Entry 6B2Z (electron microscopy, 3.60 A resolution); this record covers chains a and d of the 38 polymer chains in the assembly.

Chain a:
Name: ATP synthase subunit a
Source organism: Saccharomyces cerevisiae (strain ATCC 204508 / S288c)
Reference sequence: P00854 (ATP6_YEAST); residues 1-249 here correspond to UniProt positions 11-259 (UniProt number = residue number + 10)
Sequence (249 residues; numbered 1 to 249; the number before each row is that of its first residue):
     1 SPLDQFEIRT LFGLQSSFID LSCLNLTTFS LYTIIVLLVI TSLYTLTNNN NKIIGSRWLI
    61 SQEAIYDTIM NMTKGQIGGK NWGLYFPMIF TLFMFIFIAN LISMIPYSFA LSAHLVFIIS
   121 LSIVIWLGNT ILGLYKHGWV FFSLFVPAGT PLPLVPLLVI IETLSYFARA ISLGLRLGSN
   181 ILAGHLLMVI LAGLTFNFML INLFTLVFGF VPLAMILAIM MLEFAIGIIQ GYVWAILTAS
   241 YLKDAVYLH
Reported in the primary citation:
  - catalytic residues: Arg176 (citing earlier work)
  - catalytic residues: Glu162, Glu223, Asp244 (proposed by the authors, not directly observed)

Chain d:
Name: ATP synthase subunit d, mitochondrial
Source organism: Saccharomyces cerevisiae (strain ATCC 204508 / S288c)
Reference sequence: P30902 (ATP7_YEAST); the construct has insertions or renumbered stretches relative to UniProt, so the offset changes along the chain: 1-122 = UniProt 2-123; 238-284 = UniProt 128-174
Sequence (173 residues; row label = number of the first residue in the row; note: 111 numbers in that range are skipped by the numbering (no residue carries them; nothing is unmodelled there)):
     1 SLAKSAANKL DWAKVISSLR ITGSTATQLS SFKKRNDEAR RQLLELQSQP TEVDFSHYRS
    61 VLKNTSVIDK IESYVKQYKP VKIDASKQLQ VIESFEKHAM TNAKETESLV SKELKDLQST
   121 LD
   175 N
   203 I
   229 QS
   238 ARPFDELTVD DLTKIKPEID AKVEEMVKKG KWDVPGYKDR FGNLNVM
Not modelled in the structure: 1-120
Swiss-Prot annotation at these positions:
  - modified residue: Ser1 (N-acetylserine)

How chain a and chain d interact:
Pairs across the interface - 28 pairs, chain a then chain d:
  Asn50(a) with Thr245(d)
  Asn51(a) with Thr245(d); Val246(d), hydrogen bond (backbone-backbone); Asp247(d), hydrogen bond
  Lys52(a) with Asp242(d); Glu243(d); Leu244(d)
  Ile53(a) with Leu244(d), hydrogen bond (backbone-backbone); Val246(d), hydrophobic; Leu249(d), hydrophobic
  Ile54(a) with Phe241(d); Asp242(d)
  Ile60(a) with Leu281(d), hydrophobic
  Glu63(a) with Leu281(d)
  Ala64(a) with Leu281(d)
  Tyr66(a) with Trp269(d), hydrogen bond (side chain-backbone)
  Asp67(a) with Asn280(d)
  Thr68(a) with Asn282(d); Val283(d)
  Met70(a) with Asp270(d)
  Asn71(a) with Asn280(d); Asn282(d)
  Trp82(a) with Asp270(d)
  Gly83(a) with Gly267(d); Trp269(d), hydrogen bond (backbone-side chain)
  Leu84(a) with Lys266(d)
  Phe86(a) with Trp269(d), hydrophobic
  Tyr232(a) with Met284(d)
Other interface residues (no listed pair), chain a (20 interface residues in all): Lys74, Pro87
Other interface residues (no listed pair), chain d (18 interface residues in all): Tyr274

Overview:
The interface between chain a and chain d involves 20 residues on one side and 18 on the other; the contacts
include 5 hydrogen bonds. Polar contacts include Asn51(a)-Asp247(d), Tyr66(a)-Trp269(d) and
Gly83(a)-Trp269(d). The paper reports catalytic residues Arg176(a), Glu162(a) and Glu223(a) among others.
Chain a is ATP synthase subunit a and chain d is ATP synthase subunit d, mitochondrial, both from
Saccharomyces cerevisiae (strain ATCC 204508 / S288c); the structure, Cryo-EM structure of the dimeric FO
region of yeast mitochondrial ATP synthase, was determined by electron microscopy, deposited together with
6B8H.
